Entry 8QMB (X-ray diffraction, 2.00 A resolution); this record covers chains A and F of the 6 polymer chains in the assembly.

[Chain A]
Molecule: DNA topoisomerase 4 subunit B, DNA topoisomerase 4 subunit A
Organism: Streptococcus pneumoniae
Notes: EC 5.6.2.2; engineered mutation(s): Insertion of His at postion 648
UniProt: chimeric construct of Q59961, P72525: residues 404-647 from Q59961 (PARE_STRPN) positions 404-647 (same numbers); residues 1001-1488 from P72525 positions 1-488 (UniProt number = residue number - 1000)
Chain sequence (742 residues; row label = number of the first residue in the row; note: 352 numbers in that range are skipped by the numbering (no residue carries them; nothing is unmodelled there)):
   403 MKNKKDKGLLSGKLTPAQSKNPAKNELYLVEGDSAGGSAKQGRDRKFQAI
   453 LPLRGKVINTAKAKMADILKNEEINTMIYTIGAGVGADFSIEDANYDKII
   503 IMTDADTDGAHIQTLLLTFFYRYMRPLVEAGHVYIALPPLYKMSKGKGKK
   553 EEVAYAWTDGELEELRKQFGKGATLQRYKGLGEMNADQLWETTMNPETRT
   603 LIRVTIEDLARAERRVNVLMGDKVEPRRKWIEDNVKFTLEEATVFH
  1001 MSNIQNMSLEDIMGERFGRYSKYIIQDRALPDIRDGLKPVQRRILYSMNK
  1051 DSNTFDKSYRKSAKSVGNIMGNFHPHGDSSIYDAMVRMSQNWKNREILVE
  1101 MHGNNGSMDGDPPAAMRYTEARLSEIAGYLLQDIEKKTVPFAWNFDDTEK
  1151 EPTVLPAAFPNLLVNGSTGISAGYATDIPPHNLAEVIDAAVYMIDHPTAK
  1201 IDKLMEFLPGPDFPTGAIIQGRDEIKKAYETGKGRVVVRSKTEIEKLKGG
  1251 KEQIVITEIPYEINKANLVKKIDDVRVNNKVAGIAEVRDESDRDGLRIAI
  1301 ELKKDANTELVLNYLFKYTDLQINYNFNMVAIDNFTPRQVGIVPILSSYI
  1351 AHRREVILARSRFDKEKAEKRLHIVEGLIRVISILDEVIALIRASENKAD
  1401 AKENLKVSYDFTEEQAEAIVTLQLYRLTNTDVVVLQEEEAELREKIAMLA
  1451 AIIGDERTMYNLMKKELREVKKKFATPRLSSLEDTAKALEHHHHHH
Unresolved in the structure: 403-410, 1487-1496
Differences from the reference sequence: initiating methionine (403); variant Ile460 (Val in Q59961), Ala644 (Thr in Q59961), Thr1257 (Ile257 in P72525); linker (648); expression tag (1489-1496)
Curated features (UniProtKB/Swiss-Prot):
  - binding site (Mg(2+)): Glu433, Asp506, Asp508
  - site: Lys458 (Interaction with DNA), Asn461 (Interaction with DNA), His513 (Interaction with DNA), Arg629 (Interaction with DNA), Lys1038 (Interaction with DNA), His1074 (Interaction with DNA), His1076 (Interaction with DNA), Arg1087 (Interaction with DNA), Lys1093 (Interaction with DNA), Arg1117 (Transition state stabilizer)
  - active site: Tyr1118 (O-(5'-phospho-DNA)-tyrosine intermediate)
Metal / ion sites: Mg2+ site 1: Asp506, Asp508; Mg2+ site 2: Phe1316, Lys1317, Thr1319, Gln1322
Residues lining bound ligands:
  - malonic acid (MLA): Leu1372, His1373, Glu1376, Arg1443
  - delafloxacin (TE9): Leu411, Leu412, Gly434, Asp435, Leu455, Arg456, Gly457, Ser1079
Reported in the primary citation:
  - binding site for the 11-nt DNA strand (chain F): Tyr1118, Ile1170
  - catalytic residues: Arg1117, Tyr1118
  - binding site for delafloxacin: Ser1079, Asp1083, Arg1117
  - mutagenesis - S1079F (8-16-fold): decreased binding to fluoroquinolones (citing earlier work)
  - Mg2+ coordination: Phe1316, Lys1317, Thr1319, Gln1322

[Chain F]
Molecule: 11-nt DNA strand
Sequence (11 nucleotides; each row starts with the number of its first residue):
     1 GGTTATCCACA

[How chain A and chain F interact]
Residue-residue contacts (37):
  Leu412(A) - DA5(F)  sugar contact
  Arg456(A) - DA5(F)  base contact
  Lys458(A) - DT6(F)  sugar contact
  Lys458(A) - DC7(F)  sugar contact
  Val459(A) - DC7(F)  sugar contact
  Ile460(A) - DT6(F)  phosphate contact
  Ile460(A) - DC7(F)  phosphate contact
  Asn461(A) - DC7(F)  hydrogen bond to the phosphate
  Asn461(A) - DC8(F)  hydrogen bond to the phosphate
  Lys464(A) - DC8(F)  salt bridge to the phosphate
  Lys464(A) - DA9(F)  salt bridge to the phosphate
  Asn473(A) - DT6(F)  sugar contact
  His513(A) - DC7(F)  hydrogen bond to the phosphate
  His513(A) - DC8(F)  salt bridge to the phosphate
  Leu517(A) - DC7(F)  phosphate contact
  Met622(A) - DC8(F)  phosphate contact
  Val626(A) - DA9(F)  sugar contact
  Val626(A) - DC10(F)  phosphate contact
  Arg629(A) - DA9(F)  salt bridge to the phosphate
  Arg630(A) - DA9(F)  phosphate contact
  Arg630(A) - DC10(F)  salt bridge to the phosphate
  Phe1017(A) - DC8(F)  phosphate contact
  Pro1112(A) - DG2(F)  phosphate contact
  Tyr1118(A) - DG1(F)  hydrogen bond to the phosphate
  Ile1170(A) - DC8(F)  base contact
  Ile1170(A) - DA9(F)  base contact
  Ser1171(A) - DC8(F)  phosphate contact
  Ser1171(A) - DA9(F)  sugar contact
  Ala1172(A) - DC8(F)  phosphate contact
  Ala1172(A) - DA9(F)  phosphate contact
  Gly1173(A) - DC8(F)  phosphate contact
  Gly1173(A) - DA9(F)  hydrogen bond to the phosphate
  Tyr1174(A) - DA9(F)  sugar contact
  Ala1175(A) - DA9(F)  sugar contact
  Arg1235(A) - DA11(F)  salt bridge to the phosphate
  Asn1326(A) - DA11(F)  phosphate contact
  Asn1328(A) - DC10(F)  sugar contact
Also at the interface, not in a pair above, chain A (27 interface residues in all): Tyr1020
Also at the interface, not in a pair above, chain F (10 interface residues in all): DT4

[Overview]
The interface between chain A and chain F involves 27 residues on one side and 10 on the other, with 5
hydrogen bonds and 6 salt bridges. Polar contacts include Asn461(A)-DC7(F), Asn461(A)-DC8(F) and
His513(A)-DC7(F). From the paper: catalytic residues Arg1117(A) and Tyr1118(A); S1079F of chain A reduces
binding to fluoroquinolones.
Here chain A is DNA topoisomerase 4 subunit B, DNA topoisomerase 4 subunit A (Streptococcus pneumoniae) and
chain F is an 11-nt DNA strand. Entry 8QMB (Nucleant-assisted 2.0 A resolution structure of the Streptococcus
pneumoniae topoisomerase IV-V18mer DNA complex with the novel ...) was determined by X-ray diffraction
together with 8QMC and 8C41 from the same study.
